7T3V - chains A and D of the 6 polymer chains in the assembly; structure by X-ray diffraction, 2.30 A resolution.

# Chain A (and D)
Protein: M17 leucyl aminopeptidase
Organism: Plasmodium falciparum
Notes: EC 3.4.11.1; chain D of this document is another copy of the same molecule, construct and numbering; everything in this record applies to it too
UniProtKB: Q8IL11 (Q8IL11_PLAF7); residue numbers follow UniProt; this construct covers 85-605
Amino-acid sequence (527 residues; numbered 85 to 611; the number before each row is that of its first residue):
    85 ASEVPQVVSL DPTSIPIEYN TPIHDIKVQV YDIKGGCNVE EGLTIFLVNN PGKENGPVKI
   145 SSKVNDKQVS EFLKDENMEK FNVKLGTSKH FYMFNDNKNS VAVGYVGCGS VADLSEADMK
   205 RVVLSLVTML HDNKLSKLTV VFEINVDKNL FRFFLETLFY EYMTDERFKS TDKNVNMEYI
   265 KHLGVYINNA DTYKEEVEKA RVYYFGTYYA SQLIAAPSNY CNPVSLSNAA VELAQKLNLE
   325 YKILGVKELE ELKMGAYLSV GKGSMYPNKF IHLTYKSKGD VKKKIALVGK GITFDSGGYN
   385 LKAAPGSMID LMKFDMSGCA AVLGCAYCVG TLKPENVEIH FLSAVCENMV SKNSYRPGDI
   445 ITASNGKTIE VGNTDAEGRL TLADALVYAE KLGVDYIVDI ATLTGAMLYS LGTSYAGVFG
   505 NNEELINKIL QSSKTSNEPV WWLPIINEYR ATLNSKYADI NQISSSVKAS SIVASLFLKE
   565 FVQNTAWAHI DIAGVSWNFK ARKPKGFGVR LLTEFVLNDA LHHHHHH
Disordered / not traced: 604-611 (chain D: 259-260, 604-611)
Construct notes: conflict Gln152 (Asn in Q8IL11), Gln515 (Asn in Q8IL11), Gln546 (Asn in Q8IL11); expression tag (606-611)
Ion coordination: Zn2+ site 1: Lys374, Asp379, Asp399, Glu461; Zn2+ site 2: Asp379, Asp459, Glu461
Ligand contacts: carbonate ion (CO3): Lys374, Asp459, Ala460, Glu461, Gly462, Arg463, Leu487, Thr488
Curated features (UniProtKB/Swiss-Prot):
  - region: Asn384 to Ser401 (L13 loop)
  - active site: Lys386, Arg463
  - binding site (a peptide): Lys374, Asp379, Lys386, Asp399, Asp459
  - binding site (Zn(2+)): Lys374, Asp379, Asp394, Met396, Asp399, Asp459, Glu461
  - site: Lys386 (Essential for hexamer stabilization)
What the authors report for this chain:
  - conformationally variable residues (loop rearrangement): Leu385 to Ser391
  - mutagenesis - D394A (10-fold): increased catalytic activity
  - catalytic residues: Lys386 (citing earlier work)
  - mutagenesis - K386A, A387P: decreased catalytic activity
  - mutagenesis - K386A: unchanged stability

# Interface between chain A and chain D
Pairs across the interface - 30 pairs, chain A then chain D:
  Phe156(A) - Tyr176(D)
  Phe156(A) - Phe178(D)  hydrophobic
  Asn161(A) - Phe178(D)
  Phe165(A) - Tyr176(D)
  Thr171(A) - Asp216(D)
  His174(A) - His174(D)
  His174(A) - Phe175(D)
  His174(A) - Tyr176(D)  hydrogen bond (backbone-backbone)
  Phe175(A) - Phe175(D)
  Phe175(A) - Tyr176(D)
  Tyr176(A) - Glu155(D)
  Tyr176(A) - Phe156(D)
  Tyr176(A) - Phe175(D)  hydrophobic
  Tyr176(A) - Tyr176(D)  hydrogen bond (backbone-backbone)
  Tyr176(A) - Met177(D)
  Phe178(A) - Gln152(D)
  Phe178(A) - Glu155(D)
  Thr212(A) - Lys173(D)
  His215(A) - Lys173(D)  hydrogen bond (backbone-side chain)
  Asp216(A) - Lys164(D)
  Asp216(A) - Phe165(D)
  Asp216(A) - Asn166(D)  hydrogen bond
  Asp216(A) - Thr171(D)
  Asp216(A) - Lys173(D)
  Asn217(A) - Lys164(D)
  Asn217(A) - Phe165(D)
  Asn217(A) - Lys173(D)
  Lys218(A) - Lys164(D)  hydrogen bond (backbone-backbone)
  Asn260(A) - Asn139(D)
  Asn260(A) - Asn166(D)
Other interface residues (no listed pair), chain A (18 interface residues in all): Lys164, Asn166, Ala186, Met213
Other interface residues (no listed pair), chain D (17 interface residues in all): Asn161, Lys218

# Overview
Chain A and chain D form an interface of 18 and 17 residues respectively, with 5 hydrogen bonds. Polar
contacts include His215(A)-Lys173(D), Asp216(A)-Asn166(D) and His174(A)-Tyr176(D). Chain A binds carbonate
ion. From the paper: the catalytic residue Lys386(A); K386A and A387P of chain A reduce catalytic activity.
Both chains are M17 leucyl aminopeptidase (Plasmodium falciparum). Entry 7T3V (Metal dependent activation of
Plasmodium falciparum M17 aminopeptidase, spacegroup P22121 after crystals soaked with Zn2+) was determined by
X-ray diffraction, deposited together with 7SRV.
